Entry 5LRP (X-ray diffraction, 1.94 A resolution); this record covers chain A.

# Chain A
Protein: Nucleoprotein
Source organism: Mopeia virus AN20410
Notes: fragment: exonuclease domain
UniProtKB: Q5S581 (Q5S581_MOPEI); residue numbers follow UniProt; this construct covers 365-570
Chain sequence (206 residues; each row starts with the number of its first residue):
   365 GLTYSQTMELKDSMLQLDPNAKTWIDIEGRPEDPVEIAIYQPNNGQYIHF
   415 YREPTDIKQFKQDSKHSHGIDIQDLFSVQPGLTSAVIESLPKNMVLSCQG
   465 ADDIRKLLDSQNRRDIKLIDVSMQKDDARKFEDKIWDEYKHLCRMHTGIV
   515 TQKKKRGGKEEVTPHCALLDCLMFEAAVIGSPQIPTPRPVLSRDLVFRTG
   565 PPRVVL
Ion coordination: Mg2+: Asp-390, Glu-392, Asp-534; Zn2+: Glu-400, Cys-507, His-510, Cys-530
Reported in the primary citation:
  - Zn2+ coordination: Glu-400, Cys-507, His-510, Cys-530
  - Mg2+ coordination: Asp-390, Glu-392, Asp-534
  - catalytic residues: Asp-390, Glu-392, Asp-534
  - mutagenesis - D390A: abolished catalytic activity on dsRNA

# Summary
Asp-390, Glu-392 and Asp-534 form the Mg2+ site. Glu-400, Cys-507, His-510 and Cys-530 form the Zn2+ site. The
paper reports catalytic residues Asp-390, Glu-392 and Asp-534; D390A abolishes catalytic activity on dsRNA.
Chain A is Nucleoprotein (Mopeia virus AN20410); the structure, Mopeia Virus Exonuclease domain complexed with
Magnesium, was determined by X-ray diffraction together with 5LS4 from the same study.
